Entry 4QEW (X-ray diffraction, 1.70 A resolution); this record covers chain A.

# Chain A
Protein: Bromodomain-containing protein 2
From: Homo sapiens
UniProtKB: P25440 (BRD2_HUMAN); residue numbers follow UniProt; this construct covers 344-455
Chain sequence (114 residues; each row starts with the number of its first residue):
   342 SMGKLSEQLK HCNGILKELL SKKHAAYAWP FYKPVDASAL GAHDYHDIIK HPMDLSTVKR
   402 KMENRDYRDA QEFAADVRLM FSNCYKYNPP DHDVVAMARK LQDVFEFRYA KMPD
Disordered / not traced: 342-343
Differences from the reference sequence: expression tag (342-343); engineered mutation Ala383 (Leu in P25440)
Ligand contacts:
  - nonaethylene glycol (2PE): Ser347, Leu350, Lys351, Asn354, Met403, Glu404, Arg406
  - 31P (methyl (2R)-2-[(4S)-6-(4-chlorophenyl)-8-methoxy-1-methyl-4H-[1,2,4]triazolo[4,3-a][1,4]benzodiazepin-4-yl]butanoate): Trp370, Pro371, Phe372, Val376, Leu381, Ala383, Tyr386, Cys425, Tyr428, Asn429, Asp434, Val435, Met438
From the paper describing this entry:
  - mutagenesis - L383A (200-fold): increased binding to 31P
  - binding site for 31P: Ala383

# Summary
Bound to chain A: nonaethylene glycol and compound 31P. From the paper: a binding site for 31P at Ala383;
L383A increases binding to 31P.
Chain A is Bromodomain-containing protein 2 (Homo sapiens); the structure, Crystal structure of BRD2(BD2)
mutant with ligand ET bound (METHYL (2R)-
2-[(4S)-6-(4-CHLOROPHENYL)-8-METHOXY-1-METHYL-4H-[1,2,4]TRIAZOLO[4,3-A][1, 4]BENZODIAZEPIN-4-YL]BUTANOATE),
was determined by X-ray diffraction (same publication as 4QEU and 4QEV).
